9NA8 - chains D and C of the 4 polymer chains in the assembly; structure by electron microscopy, 3.50 A resolution.

== Chain D ==
Name: AUGMIN subunit 4
From: Arabidopsis thaliana
Reference sequence: Q8GYM3 (AUG4_ARATH); residue numbers follow UniProt; this construct covers 1-423
Sequence (423 residues; numbered 1 to 423; the number before each row is that of its first residue):
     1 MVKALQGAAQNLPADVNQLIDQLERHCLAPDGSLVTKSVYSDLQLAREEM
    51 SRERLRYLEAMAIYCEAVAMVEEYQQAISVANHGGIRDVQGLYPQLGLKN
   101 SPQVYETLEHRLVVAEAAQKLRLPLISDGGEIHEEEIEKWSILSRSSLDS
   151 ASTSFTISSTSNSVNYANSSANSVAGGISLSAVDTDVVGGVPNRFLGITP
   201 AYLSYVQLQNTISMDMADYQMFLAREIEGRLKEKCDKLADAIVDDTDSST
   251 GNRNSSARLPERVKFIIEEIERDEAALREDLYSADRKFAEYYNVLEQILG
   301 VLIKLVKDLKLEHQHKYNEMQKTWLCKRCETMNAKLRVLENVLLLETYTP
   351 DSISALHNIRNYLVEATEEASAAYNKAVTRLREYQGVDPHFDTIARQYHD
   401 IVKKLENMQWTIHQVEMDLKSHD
Disordered / not traced: 1-5, 141-195, 330-423
Cystine bridges: C326-C329

== Chain C ==
Name: AUGMIN subunit 3
From: Arabidopsis thaliana
Reference sequence: Q0WQE7 (AUG3_ARATH); numbering as in UniProt (aligned over 1-617)
Sequence (617 residues; each row starts with the number of its first residue):
     1 MSSARLCSLVAELGYEGAGKLDPDSFEWPFQYDDARPILDWICSSLRPSN
    51 VLSLAELSLYEQFQRDGKLLEGDDLDQAYDSISAFSSRRNNQEAVFGAEE
   101 SIKEVRDATLAHKAEALELQRQLRRLQTQYDLLTGQSSALIQGRRARVAA
   151 TSAVSGQITAIEDSLSARNLQMNGVLGRLASTSQELAHYHSGEEDGIYLA
   201 YSDFHAYLAGDSACTKELNQWFAKQLDTGPYRLVAEEGKSKCSWVSLDDT
   251 SNMLRDLEKSQHQRVAELQRLRSIFGTSERQWIEAQVENAKQQAILLTLK
   301 SQVTSVEAHIHFDLHSLRRKHADLVEEISTLYQKEEKLLSETIPELCWEL
   351 AQLQDTYILQGDYDLKVMRQELYISKQKVFINHLVNQLARHQFLKLACQL
   401 EKKNMLGAFSLLKVIESELQGYLSATRSRVGRCSALIQAASDVQEQGAVD
   451 DRDSFLHGVRDLLSIHSNTQAGLSTYVSAPAIIQQIVALQSDLSSLQSDL
   501 ENSLPDDRNRCINELCTHIQNLQQLLFASSTTAQPILTPWPLMKELDEMG
   551 KINSKLSTAVEEVTLEHRNKREIVKHHAKDVELQRRVFVDFFCNPERLRN
   601 QVRELNALVRARQASSS
Disordered / not traced: 1-101, 190-404, 551-617

== Interface between chain D and chain C ==
Pairs across the interface - 34 pairs, chain D then chain C:
  E72(D) - G143(C)
  E72(D) - R147(C)  salt bridge
  Q75(D) - A150(C)
  Q75(D) - A153(C)
  L196(D) - R427(C)
  T199(D) - S424(C)
  P200(D) - S424(C)
  K237(D) - L132(C)
  A241(D) - T128(C)
  D244(D) - T128(C)
  D245(D) - R121(C)  hydrogen bond (backbone-side chain)
  D245(D) - R125(C)  salt bridge
  T246(D) - R121(C)
  F288(D) - I512(C)  hydrophobic
  Y291(D) - I512(C)  hydrophobic
  Y291(D) - C516(C)
  L295(D) - I519(C)  hydrophobic
  I298(D) - I519(C)  hydrophobic
  L299(D) - I519(C)  hydrophobic
  L299(D) - L522(C)  hydrophobic
  L302(D) - Q523(C)
  L302(D) - F527(C)  hydrophobic
  V306(D) - L526(C)
  K310(D) - S530(C)  hydrogen bond
  K310(D) - T531(C)
  K310(D) - Q534(C)
  Q314(D) - Q534(C)
  H315(D) - Q534(C)  hydrogen bond
  N318(D) - T538(C)
  K322(D) - P541(C)
  L325(D) - P541(C)
  L325(D) - L542(C)
  L325(D) - E545(C)
  L325(D) - L546(C)  hydrophobic
Other interface residues (no listed pair), chain D (31 interface residues in all): Q76, S79, E138, G197, E296, I303, L305, C326
Other interface residues (no listed pair), chain C (30 interface residues in all): Q129, A146, S428, L515, H518

== Summary ==
The interface between chain D and chain C involves 31 residues on one side and 30 on the other, with 3
hydrogen bonds and 2 salt bridges. Polar pairs include E72(D)-R147(C), D245(D)-R125(C) and D245(D)-R121(C).
Chain D is AUGMIN subunit 4 and chain C is AUGMIN subunit 3, both from Arabidopsis thaliana; the structure,
Augmin1345 Extended-body, was determined by electron microscopy, deposited together with 9NA9, 9NBA, 9NBB and
9NBD.
